PDB entry 8XJO | electron microscopy, 3.11 A resolution | chains A and B of the 5 polymer chains in the assembly

Chain A:
Name: Engineered miniGq
Organism: synthetic construct
Amino-acid sequence (246 residues; each row starts with the number of its first residue):
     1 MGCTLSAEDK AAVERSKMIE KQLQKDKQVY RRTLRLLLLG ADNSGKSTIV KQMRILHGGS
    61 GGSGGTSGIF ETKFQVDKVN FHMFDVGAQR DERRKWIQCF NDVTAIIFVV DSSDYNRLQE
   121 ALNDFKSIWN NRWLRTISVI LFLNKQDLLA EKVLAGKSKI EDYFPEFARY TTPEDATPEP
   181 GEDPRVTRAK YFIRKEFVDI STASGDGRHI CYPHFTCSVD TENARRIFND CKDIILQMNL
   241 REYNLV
Not modelled in the structure: 1-4, 55-67, 88-92

Chain B:
Name: Guanine nucleotide-binding protein G(I)/G(S)/G(T) subunit beta-1
Organism: Homo sapiens
Reference sequence: P62873 (GBB1_HUMAN); numbering as in UniProt (aligned over 2-340)
Amino-acid sequence (376 residues; numbered -9 to 366; the number before each row is that of its first residue; numbers below 1 keep their minus sign (Met-9 is residue -9)):
    -9 MHHHHHHGSS GSELDQLRQE AEQLKNQIRD ARKACADATL SQITNNIDPV GRIQMRTRRT
    51 LRGHLAKIYA MHWGTDSRLL VSASQDGKLI IWDSYTTNKV HAIPLRSSWV MTCAYAPSGN
   111 YVACGGLDNI CSIYNLKTRE GNVRVSRELA GHTGYLSCCR FLDDNQIVTS SGDTTCALWD
   171 IETGQQTTTF TGHTGDVMSL SLAPDTRLFV SGACDASAKL WDVREGMCRQ TFTGHESDIN
   231 AICFFPNGNA FATGSDDATC RLFDLRADQE LMTYSHDNII CGITSVSFSK SGRLLLAGYD
   291 DFNCNVWDAL KADRAGVLAG HDNRVSCLGV TDDGMAVATG SWDSFLKIWN GSSGGGGSGG
   351 GGSSGVSGWR LFKKIS
Not modelled in the structure: -9 to 1, 344-366
Sequence notes: initiating methionine (-9); expression tag (-8 to 1, 341-366)
Curated features (UniProtKB/Swiss-Prot):
  - modified residue: Ser2 (N-acetylserine), His266 (Phosphohistidine)
  - natural variant: Leu30 (L30F: In MRD42; uncertain significance), Arg52 (R52G: In MRD42), Gly64 (G64V: In MRD42), Asp76 (D76E: In MRD42; D76G: In MRD42), Gly77 (G77S: In MRD42), Lys78 (K78R: In MRD42), Ile80 (I80N: In MRD42; I80T: In MRD42), His91 (H91R: In MRD42; uncertain significance), Ala92 (A92T: In MRD42), Pro94 (P94S: In MRD42), Leu95 (L95P: In MRD42), Arg96 (R96L: In MRD42), 5 further natural variant entries in UniProt

Chain A / chain B interface:
Residue-residue contacts (43; chain A residue first):
  Val13(A) with Asn88(B)
  Arg15(A) with Val90(B), hydrogen bond (side chain-backbone); His91(B), hydrogen bond
  Ser16(A) with Asn88(B); Lys89(B), hydrogen bond (side chain-backbone)
  Ile19(A) with Lys89(B); Ala92(B), hydrophobic
  Glu20(A) with Lys89(B), salt bridge
  Leu23(A) with Gly53(B); Leu55(B); Ile80(B), hydrophobic; Lys89(B)
  Asp26(A) with Lys78(B), salt bridge
  Lys27(A) with Leu55(B)
  Tyr30(A) with Leu55(B); Ala56(B)
  Ile69(A) with Leu117(B), hydrophobic
  Glu71(A) with Trp99(B), hydrogen bond
  Phe84(A) with Trp99(B), hydrophobic
  Arg94(A) with Cys204(B); Asp228(B), salt bridge
  Lys95(A) with Tyr145(B); Met188(B); Cys204(B); Asp228(B); Asn230(B), hydrogen bond; Asp246(B), salt bridge
  Trp96(A) with Leu117(B), hydrophobic
  Gln98(A) with Tyr59(B), hydrogen bond (backbone-side chain); Arg314(B), hydrogen bond; Trp332(B)
  Cys99(A) with Lys57(B), hydrogen bond (backbone-side chain); Tyr59(B); Gln75(B), hydrogen bond; Trp99(B)
  Phe100(A) with Trp99(B), hydrophobic; Leu117(B), hydrophobic
  Asn101(A) with Lys57(B); Trp332(B)
  Asp102(A) with Lys57(B), salt bridge
  Trp133(A) with Asp290(B); Arg314(B); Trp332(B), hydrophobic
Other interface residues (no listed pair), chain A (22 interface residues in all): Gly68
Other interface residues (no listed pair), chain B (29 interface residues in all): Asp76, Thr87, Ser98, Met101, Asp186

In short:
Chain A and chain B form an interface of 22 and 29 residues respectively; the contacts include 9 hydrogen
bonds and 5 salt bridges. Polar pairs include Glu20(A)-Lys89(B), Asp26(A)-Lys78(B) and Arg94(A)-Asp228(B).
Chain A is Engineered miniGq (synthetic construct) and chain B is Guanine nucleotide-binding protein
G(I)/G(S)/G(T) subunit beta-1 (Homo sapiens); the structure, U46619 bound Thromboxane A2 receptor-Gq Protein
Complex, was determined by electron microscopy (same publication as 8XJK, 8XJL, 8XJM and 8XJN).
